PDB entry 3KON | X-ray diffraction, 1.50 A resolution | chain A

== Chain A ==
Molecule: Carbonic anhydrase 2
Source organism: Homo sapiens
Notes: EC 4.2.1.1
Reference sequence: P00918 (CAH2_HUMAN); the author numbering skips numbers that UniProt does not, so the offset changes along the chain: 1-125 = UniProt 1-125; 127-261 = UniProt 126-260
Chain sequence (260 residues; each row starts with the number of its first residue; note: 1 number in that range is skipped by the numbering (no residue carries it; nothing is unmodelled there)):
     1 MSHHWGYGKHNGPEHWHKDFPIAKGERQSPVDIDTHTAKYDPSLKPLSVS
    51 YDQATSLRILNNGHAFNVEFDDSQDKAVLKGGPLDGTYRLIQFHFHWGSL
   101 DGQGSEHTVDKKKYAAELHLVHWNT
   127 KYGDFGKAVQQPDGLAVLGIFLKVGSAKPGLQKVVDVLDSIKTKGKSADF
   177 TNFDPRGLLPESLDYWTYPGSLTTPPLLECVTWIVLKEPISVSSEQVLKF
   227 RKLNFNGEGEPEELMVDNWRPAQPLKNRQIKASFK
Unresolved in the structure: 1-2
Ion coordination: Co2+: H94, H96, H119
UniProt features mapped onto this chain:
  - active site: H64 (Proton donor/acceptor)
  - binding site (Zn(2+)): H94, H96, H119
  - binding site (substrate): T199, T200
  - site: Y7 (Fine-tunes the proton-transfer properties of H-64), N62 (Fine-tunes the proton-transfer properties of H-64), N67 (Fine-tunes the proton-transfer properties of H-64), Q92 (Involved in the binding of some activators, including histamine and L-histidine)
  - modified residue: S2 (N-acetylserine), S166 (Phosphoserine), S173 (Phosphoserine)
Reported in the primary citation:
  - Co2+ coordination: H94, H96, H119
  - catalytic residues: H64
  - conformationally variable residues (side-chain flip): H64

== In short ==
The Co2+ site is built by H94, H96 and H119. UniProt lists active-site residue H64, 3 Zn2+-binding residues
and substrate-binding residues T199 and T200. The paper reports the catalytic residue H64; Co2+ coordination
by H94, H96 and H119.
Chain A is Carbonic anhydrase 2 (Homo sapiens); the structure, Crystal structure of cobalt (II) human carbonic
anhydrase II at pH 11.0, was determined by X-ray diffraction, deposited together with 3KOI and 3KOK.
